Entry 3GCT (X-ray diffraction, 1.60 A resolution); this record covers chains E and G of the 4 polymer chains in the assembly.

# Chain E
Protein: Gamma-chymotrypsin A
Organism: Bos taurus
Notes: EC 3.4.21.1
UniProtKB: P00766 (CTRA_BOVIN); numbering as in UniProt (aligned over 1-13)
Chain sequence (13 residues; each row starts with the number of its first residue):
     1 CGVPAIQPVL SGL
Disordered / not traced: 12-13

# Chain G
Protein: Gamma-chymotrypsin A
Organism: Bos taurus
Notes: EC 3.4.21.1
UniProtKB: P00766 (CTRA_BOVIN); residue numbers follow UniProt; this construct covers 149-245
Chain sequence (97 residues; numbered 149 to 245; the number before each row is that of its first residue):
   149 ANTPDRLQQA SLPLLSNTNC KKYWGTKIKD AMICAGASGV SSCMGDSGGP LVCKKNGAWT
   209 LVGIVSWGSS TCSTSTPGVY ARVTALVNWV QQTLAAN
Disordered / not traced: 149-150
Disulfides: C168-C182, C191-C220
UniProt features mapped onto this chain:
  - active site: S195 (Charge relay system)

# How chain E and chain G interact
Residue-residue contacts (7; chain E residue first):
  C1(E) with A206(G)
  G2(E) with A206(G); W207(G), hydrogen bond (backbone-backbone)
  P4(E) with W207(G)
  V9(E) with Q157(G), hydrogen bond (backbone-side chain)
  L10(E) with Q157(G); S159(G)
Other interface residues (no listed pair), chain E (7 interface residues in all): V3, P8
Other interface residues (no listed pair), chain G (5 interface residues in all): G205

# Summary
The interface between chain E and chain G involves 7 residues on one side and 5 on the other, with 2 hydrogen
bonds. Among the polar pairs are V9(E)-Q157(G) and G2(E)-W207(G). UniProt lists active-site residue S195(G) on
chain G.
Here chain E is Gamma-chymotrypsin A and chain G is Gamma-chymotrypsin A, both from Bos taurus. Entry 3GCT
(Structure of gamma-*chymotrypsin in the range $p*h 2.0 to $p*h 10.5 suggests that gamma-chymotrypsin is a
...) was determined by X-ray diffraction (same publication as 2GCT).
